Entry 1M1Q (X-ray diffraction, 0.97 A resolution); this record covers chain A.

[Chain A]
Molecule: small tetraheme cytochrome c
Organism: Shewanella oneidensis MR-1
UniProt: Q8EDL6 (Q8EDL6_SHEON); residues 1-91 here correspond to UniProt positions 26-116 (UniProt number = residue number + 25)
Amino-acid sequence (91 residues; numbered 1 to 91; the number before each row is that of its first residue):
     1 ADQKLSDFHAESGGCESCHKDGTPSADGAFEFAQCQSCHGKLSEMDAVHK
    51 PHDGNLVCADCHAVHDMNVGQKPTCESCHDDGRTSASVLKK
Unresolved in the structure: 1
Covalent attachments: heme c (HEC) linked to C15, C18, C35, C38, C58, C61, C75, C78
Ion coordination: heme c Fe (4 sites), coordinated by H9, H19, H39, H49, H52, H62, H65, H79
Ligand contacts:
  - heme c (HEC), molecule 1: L5, F8, H9, S17, E31, Q34, H39, H62, V64, V69, G70
  - heme c (HEC), molecule 2: S6, D7, H9, A10, G14, S17, H19, G22, P24, S25, A26, D27, G28, E31, A59, V64, H65
  - heme c (HEC), molecule 3: F32, Q36, H39, G40, L42, M45, D46, V48, H49, H52, L56, V57, H62, K72, P73, S85, L89
  - heme c (HEC), molecule 4: V48, P51, H52, N55, L56, D60, P73, T74, S77, H79, R83, T84, S85, V88

[Summary]
Heme c is covalently linked to C15, C35, C58 and C75. The heme c Fe site is built by H9 and H39.
Chain A is small tetraheme cytochrome c (Shewanella oneidensis MR-1); the structure, P222 oxidized structure
of the tetraheme cytochrome c from Shewanella oneidensis MR1, was determined by X-ray diffraction together
with 1M1P and 1M1R from the same study.
